PDB entry 2ARP | X-ray diffraction, 2.00 A resolution | chains A and F

Chain A:
Molecule: Inhibin beta A chain
From: Homo sapiens
UniProtKB: P08476 (INHBA_HUMAN); residues 1-116 here correspond to UniProt positions 311-426 (UniProt number = residue number + 310)
Sequence (116 residues; row label = number of the first residue in the row):
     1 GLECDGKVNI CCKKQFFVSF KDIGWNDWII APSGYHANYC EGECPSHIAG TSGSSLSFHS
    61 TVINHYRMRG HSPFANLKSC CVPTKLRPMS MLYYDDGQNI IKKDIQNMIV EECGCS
Unresolved in the structure: 7-8, 46-54
Disulfides: Cys80 forms a disulfide with the same residue of a neighbouring copy of this chain
Disulfides: Cys4-Cys12, Cys11-Cys81, Cys40-Cys113, Cys44-Cys115
Ion coordination: Ni2+ site 1 near Lys13 (its only coordinating residue here); Ni2+ site 2: His36 (shared with Glu126(F) of chain F); Ni2+ site 3: His65, His71
Residues lining bound ligands: 1PG (2-(2-{2-[2-(2-methoxy-ethoxy)-ethoxy]-ethoxy}-ethoxy)-ethanol): Trp25, Trp28, Leu56, Ser57, Phe58, Thr61, Met91, Tyr93, Ile105
From the paper describing this entry:
  - conformationally variable residues (side-chain flip): Arg87, Gln98
  - contacts within the chain: Lys102-Asp104 (salt bridge)

Chain F:
Molecule: Follistatin
From: Rattus norvegicus
Notes: fragment: Fs1-Fs2
UniProtKB: P21674 (FST_RAT); residues 64-212 here correspond to UniProt positions 93-241 (UniProt number = residue number + 29)
Sequence (152 residues; row label = number of the first residue in the row):
    61 GSMETCENVD CGPGKKCRMN KKNKPRCVCA PDCSNITWKG PVCGLDGKTY RNECALLKAR
   121 CKEQPELEVQ YQGKCKKTCR DVFCPGSSTC VVDQTNNAYC VTCNRICPEP SSSEQSLCGN
   181 DGVTYSSACH LRKATCLLGR SIGLAYEGKC IK
Unresolved in the structure: 61-64
Disulfides: Cys66-Cys77, Cys71-Cys87, Cys89-Cys121, Cys93-Cys114, Cys103-Cys135, Cys139-Cys150, Cys144-Cys160, Cys163-Cys196, Cys167-Cys189, Cys178-Cys210
Sequence notes: cloning artifact (61-63)
Ion coordination: Ni2+: Glu126 (shared with His36(A) of chain A)
From the paper describing this entry:
  - mutagenesis - R192A: abolished binding to Inhibin beta A chain (chain A)

How chain A and chain F interact:
Contacting residue pairs (44; chain A residue first):
  Asn26(A) with Asn164(F), hydrogen bond
  Asp27(A) with Asn164(F); Cys189(F); Arg192(F), salt bridge
  Trp28(A) with Arg192(F)
  Ile30(A) with Val161(F), hydrophobic
  Ala31(A) with Val161(F), hydrophobic
  Tyr35(A) with Glu126(F)
  His36(A) with Glu126(F), salt bridge
  Arg87(A) with Lys122(F), hydrogen bond (side chain-backbone); Glu123(F); Pro125(F)
  Pro88(A) with Glu123(F)
  Met89(A) with Glu126(F)
  Ser90(A) with Leu105(F); Asp106(F); Gln124(F)
  Leu92(A) with Val151(F), hydrophobic; Tyr159(F), hydrophobic; Val161(F), hydrophobic
  Tyr94(A) with Arg192(F), hydrogen bond (side chain-backbone); Thr195(F); Cys196(F), hydrogen bond (side chain-backbone)
  Gly97(A) with Gly203(F); Leu204(F), hydrogen bond (backbone-backbone)
  Gln98(A) with Ala188(F); Leu191(F); Arg192(F), hydrogen bond
  Asn99(A) with Ser201(F); Gly203(F)
  Ile100(A) with Val151(F), hydrophobic; Val152(F); Asp153(F); Gln154(F), hydrogen bond (backbone-backbone); Thr195(F); Ser201(F), hydrogen bond (backbone-side chain)
  Ile101(A) with Gln154(F)
  Lys102(A) with Asp106(F), hydrogen bond (side chain-backbone); Asp153(F); Gln154(F), hydrogen bond (backbone-side chain); Tyr159(F)
  Ile109(A) with Pro125(F); Glu126(F)
  Glu111(A) with Pro125(F)
Interface residues without a listed pair, chain A (24 interface residues in all): Asp96, Lys103, Asp104
Interface residues without a listed pair, chain F (26 interface residues in all): Lys75, Thr162, Arg200
The authors on this interface:
  - residue pairs: Asp27(A)-Arg192(F), Tyr94(A)-Arg192(F) (hydrogen bond), Gln98(A)-Arg192(F) (hydrogen bond), Ile100(A)-Ser201(F) (backbone contact), Lys102(A)-Asp106(F) (hydrogen bond), Ile109(A)-Pro125(F), Gln154(F)-Lys102(A) (hydrogen bond)
  - interface residues, chain F: Glu126(F), Val151(F), Tyr159(F), Val161(F), Cys196(F)

Summary:
Chain A and chain F form an interface of 24 and 26 residues respectively; the contacts include 10 hydrogen
bonds and 2 salt bridges. Polar pairs include Asp27(A)-Arg192(F), His36(A)-Glu126(F) and Asn26(A)-Asn164(F).
The authors report contacts between Asp27(A) and Arg192(F) and Ile109(A) and Pro125(F); hydrogen bonds between
Tyr94(A) and Arg192(F), Gln98(A) and Arg192(F) and Lys102(A) and Asp106(F) among others; a backbone contact
between Ile100(A) and Ser201(F). From the paper: R192A of chain F abolishes binding to Inhibin beta A chain
(chain A); interface residues Glu126(F), Val151(F) and Tyr159(F) among others.
Here chain A is Inhibin beta A chain (Homo sapiens) and chain F is Follistatin (Rattus norvegicus). Entry 2ARP
(Activin A in complex with Fs12 fragment of follistatin) was determined by X-ray diffraction, deposited
together with 2ARV.
